Entry 5STG (X-ray diffraction, 1.61 A resolution); this record covers chains A and B.

# Chain A
Molecule: Pre-mRNA-splicing factor 8
Organism: Saccharomyces cerevisiae S288C
UniProtKB: P33334 (PRP8_YEAST); numbering as in UniProt (aligned over 1836-2090)
Amino-acid sequence (258 residues; row label = number of the first residue in the row):
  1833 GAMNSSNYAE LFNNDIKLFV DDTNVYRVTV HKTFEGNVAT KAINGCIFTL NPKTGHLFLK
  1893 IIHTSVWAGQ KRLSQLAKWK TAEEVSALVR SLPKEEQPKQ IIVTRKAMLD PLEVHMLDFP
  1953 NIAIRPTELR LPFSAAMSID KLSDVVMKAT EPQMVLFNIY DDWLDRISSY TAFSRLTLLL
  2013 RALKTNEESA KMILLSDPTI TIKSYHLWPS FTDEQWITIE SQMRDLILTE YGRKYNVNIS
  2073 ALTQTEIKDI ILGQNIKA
Not modelled in the structure: 2070-2090
Sequence notes: expression tag (1833-1835)
Swiss-Prot annotation at these positions:
  - mutagenesis: Asp1853 (D1853A: Alters protein folding. Severely impaired growth. Strongly reduced growth at 35 degrees Celsius; when associated with A-1854; D1853N: Reduced growth at 30 degrees Celsius ...), Asp1854 (D1854A: Reduced growth at 30 degrees Celsius. Strongly reduced growth at 16 degrees Celsius. Strongly reduced growth at 35 degrees Celsius; when associated with A-1853 ...), Thr1855 (T1855A: Reduced growth at 30 degrees Celsius. Strongly reduced growth at 16 degrees Celsius), Thr1936 (T1936A: Reduced growth at 30 degrees Celsius. Strongly reduced growth at 16 degrees Celsius), Arg1937 (R1937K: Severely impaired growth. Reduced growth at 30 degrees Celsius. Strongly reduced growth at 16 degrees Celsius)

# Chain B
Molecule: A1 cistron-splicing factor AAR2
Organism: Saccharomyces cerevisiae S288C
UniProtKB: P32357 (AAR2_YEAST); aligned to UniProt positions 1-317 over residues 1-317
Amino-acid sequence (308 residues; row label = number of the first residue in the row; note: 13 numbers in that range are skipped by the numbering (no residue carries them; nothing is unmodelled there); numbers below 1 keep their minus sign (Gly-3 is residue -3)):
    -3 GAMAMNTVPF TSAPIEVTIG IDQYSFNVKE NQPFHGIKDI PIGHVHVIHF QHADNSSMRY
    57 GYWFDCRMGN FYIQYDPKDG LYKMMEERDG AKFENIVHNF KERQMMVSYP KIDEDDTWYN
   117 LTEFVQMDKI RKIVRKDENQ FSYVDSSMTT VQENEL
   166 SSSSSDPAHS LNYTVINFKS REAIRPGHEM EDFLDKSYYL NTVMLQGIFK NSSNYFGELQ
   226 FAFLNAMFFG NYGSSLQWHA MIELICSSAT VPKHMLDKLD EILYYQIKTL PEQYSDILLN
   286 ERVWNICLYS SFQKNSLHNT EKIMENKYPE LL
Not modelled in the structure: -3 to 0, 166-169
Sequence notes: expression tag (-3 to 0); conflict Ser166 (Leu153 in P32357), Ser167 (Lys154 in P32357), Ser170 (Asp in P32357)
Swiss-Prot annotation at these positions:
  - region: Leu261 to Ile282 (Leucine-zipper)
  - modified residue: Ser253 (Phosphoserine), Thr274 (Phosphothreonine)
Residues lining bound ligands:
  - VOW ((4-ethoxyphenyl)-oxidanyl-oxidanylidene-boron), molecule 1: Ser8, Pro29, His31, Asn95, Phe96, Arg99, Met101
  - VOW, molecule 2: Phe22, Asn23, Val24, Gln28, Pro29, Phe30, Gln100, Met101, Met102, Val103

# Interface between chain A and chain B
Contacting residue pairs (17; chain A residue first):
  Gln1907(A) - Met195(B)
  Gln1907(A) - Leu199(B)
  Leu1908(A) - Met195(B)  hydrophobic
  Trp1911(A) - Glu194(B)
  Trp1911(A) - Met195(B)  hydrophobic
  Trp1911(A) - Phe198(B)  hydrophobic
  Asp1942(A) - Lys184(B)  salt bridge
  Asp1942(A) - Phe198(B)
  Glu1945(A) - Lys184(B)  salt bridge
  Val1946(A) - Ile189(B)  hydrophobic
  Val1946(A) - Glu194(B)
  Val1946(A) - Phe198(B)  hydrophobic
  His1947(A) - Glu194(B)
  Leu1949(A) - Lys184(B)
  Leu1949(A) - Ser185(B)
  Leu1949(A) - Arg186(B)
  Asp1950(A) - Arg186(B)  salt bridge

# Summary
9 residues of chain A face 8 of chain B across their interface; the contacts include 3 salt bridges. Polar
contacts include Asp1942(A)-Lys184(B), Glu1945(A)-Lys184(B) and Asp1950(A)-Arg186(B). Chain B binds compound
VOW. From UniProt: 5 mutagenesis sites on chain A.
Chain A is Pre-mRNA-splicing factor 8 and chain B is A1 cistron-splicing factor AAR2, both from Saccharomyces
cerevisiae S288C; the structure, PanDDA analysis group deposition -- Aar2/RNaseH in complex with fragment
P02H08 from the F2X-Universal Library, was determined by X-ray diffraction together with 5ST0, 5ST1, 5ST2,
5ST3, 5ST4, 5ST5 and 248 further entries from the same study.
